7QM2 - chains A and B; structure by X-ray diffraction, 2.69 A resolution.

[Chain A]
Protein: Serine/threonine-protein phosphatase PP1-alpha catalytic subunit
Organism: Homo sapiens
Notes: EC 3.1.3.16; fragment: phosphatase domain (residues 7-300); engineered mutation(s): First residues GHMGS derive from the expression tag
UniProtKB: P62136 (PP1A_HUMAN); residues 7-300 here = UniProt positions 7-300
Sequence (299 residues; row label = number of the first residue in the row):
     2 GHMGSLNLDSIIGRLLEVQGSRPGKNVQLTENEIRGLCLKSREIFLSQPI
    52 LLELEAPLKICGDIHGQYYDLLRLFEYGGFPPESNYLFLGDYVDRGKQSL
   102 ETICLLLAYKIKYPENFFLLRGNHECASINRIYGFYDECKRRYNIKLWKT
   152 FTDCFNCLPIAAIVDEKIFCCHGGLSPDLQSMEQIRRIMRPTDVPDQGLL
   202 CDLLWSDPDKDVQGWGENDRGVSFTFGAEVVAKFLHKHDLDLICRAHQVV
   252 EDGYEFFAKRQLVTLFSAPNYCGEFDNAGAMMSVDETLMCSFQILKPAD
Unresolved in the structure: 2-6, 20-28, 300
Differences from the reference sequence: expression tag (2-6)
Curated features (UniProtKB/Swiss-Prot):
  - active site: H125 (Proton donor)
  - binding site (Mn(2+)): D64, H66, D92, N124, H173, H248
  - modified residue: S22 (Phosphoserine)
  - mutagenesis: P50 (P50R: Promotes SMP complex formation), A57 (A57P: No effect on SMP complex formation), E184 (E184A: Promotes SMP complex formation), R188 (R188A: Abolishes SMP complex formation)
From the paper describing this entry:
  - higher-order assembly contacts with a neighbouring Protein phosphatase 1 regulatory subunit 3C: I13, G14, L17, L73, F81, P82, P83, Y110, Y114

[Chain B]
Protein: Protein phosphatase 1 regulatory subunit 3C
Organism: Homo sapiens
Notes: fragment: residues 70-264); engineered mutation(s): First residues GPLGS derive from the expression tag
UniProtKB: Q9UQK1 (PPR3C_HUMAN); numbering as in UniProt (aligned over 70-264)
Sequence (200 residues; row label = number of the first residue in the row):
    65 GPLGSSQNDWKCSHNQAKKRVVFADSKGLSLTAIHVFSDLPEEPAWDLQF
   115 DLLDLNDISSALKHHEEKNLILDFPQPSTDYLSFRSHFQKNFVCLENCSL
   165 QERTVTGTVKVKNVSFEKKVQIRITFDSWKNYTDVDCVYMKNVYGGTDSD
   215 TFSFAIDLPPVIPTEQKIEFCISYHANGQVFWDNNDGQNYRIVHVQWKPD
Unresolved in the structure: 65-82, 103-110, 129-132, 260-264
Differences from the reference sequence: expression tag (65-69)
From the paper describing this entry:
  - binding site for alpha-D-glucopyranose: N177, F180, E181, K182, D214
  - self-association interface (contacts with another copy of this molecule): D111 to L117, L119
  - post-translational modification sites: K132, K174, K176 (citing earlier work)

[Interface between chain A and chain B]
Contacting residue pairs (76; chain A residue first):
  E18(A) with L112(B)
  L40(A) with P139(B)
  R43(A) with F138(B), hydrogen bond (side chain-backbone); P139(B)
  E44(A) with I135(B); D137(B); V257(B)
  S48(A) with I135(B)
  L53(A) with L126(B), hydrophobic
  E54(A) with L126(B); K127(B), hydrogen bond (backbone-backbone)
  L55(A) with A125(B); L126(B), hydrophobic; K127(B)
  E56(A) with K83(B), salt bridge; A125(B), hydrogen bond (backbone-backbone); K127(B)
  D71(A) with F101(B)
  R74(A) with F101(B)
  Y78(A) with A97(B), hydrogen bond (side chain-backbone); I98(B); H99(B)
  P83(A) with L117(B), hydrophobic; I122(B), hydrophobic
  E116(A) with S124(B), hydrogen bond; A125(B), hydrogen bond (backbone-backbone); H128(B)
  N117(A) with S123(B), hydrogen bond (side chain-backbone)
  F119(A) with L126(B), hydrophobic
  K147(A) with D144(B)
  K150(A) with D144(B), salt bridge; L146(B)
  D154(A) with T143(B)
  D166(A) with K83(B), salt bridge; K127(B)
  K168(A) with K83(B); R84(B)
  I169(A) with V85(B), hydrophobic
  D240(A) with R84(B), salt bridge
  D242(A) with R84(B), salt bridge; V85(B), hydrogen bond (side chain-backbone)
  Y255(A) with L95(B)
  F257(A) with F87(B), hydrophobic
  R261(A) with F87(B); D89(B), salt bridge; L95(B)
  P270(A) with F101(B), hydrophobic
  E287(A) with K83(B), salt bridge
  T288(A) with R84(B)
  L289(A) with K83(B); R84(B); V85(B); V86(B), hydrogen bond (backbone-backbone)
  M290(A) with V86(B); A88(B), hydrophobic; K91(B); L93(B), hydrophobic
  C291(A) with V86(B), hydrogen bond (backbone-backbone); F87(B); A88(B), hydrogen bond (backbone-backbone)
  S292(A) with L95(B)
  F293(A) with L95(B), hydrogen bond (backbone-backbone); T96(B); A97(B), hydrogen bond (backbone-backbone)
  Q294(A) with A97(B)
  I295(A) with T96(B); A97(B), hydrogen bond (backbone-backbone); I98(B), hydrophobic; H99(B), hydrogen bond (backbone-backbone)
  L296(A) with H99(B); F101(B)
  K297(A) with H99(B), hydrogen bond (backbone-backbone); V100(B); F101(B), hydrogen bond (backbone-backbone)
  P298(A) with F101(B)
  A299(A) with F101(B), hydrogen bond (backbone-backbone)
Other interface residues (no listed pair), chain A (49 interface residues in all): G14, L17, L47, Q49, N86, Y114, E167, L243
Other interface residues (no listed pair), chain B (39 interface residues in all): S94, S102, L119, N133, L136, S147
The authors on this interface:
  - specific contacts: E54(A)-K127(B), E56(A)-K127(B), D166(A)-K127(B), E167(A)-K127(B), S124(B)-E116(A)
  - interface residues, chain A: L40(A), R43(A), E44(A), L47(A), S48(A), L53(A), L55(A), F119(A), K147(A), K150(A), D154(A)
  - interface residues, chain B: S124(B), A125(B), L126(B), K127(B), I135(B), D137(B), P139(B), T143(B), D144(B)

[Summary]
49 residues of chain A face 39 of chain B across their interface; the contacts include 18 hydrogen bonds and 7
salt bridges. Polar pairs include E56(A)-K83(B), K150(A)-D144(B) and D166(A)-K83(B). The paper describes
contacts between E54(A) and K127(B), E56(A) and K127(B) and D166(A) and K127(B) among others. The paper
reports a binding site for alpha-D-glucopyranose at N177(B), F180(B) and E181(B) among others; interface
residues L40(A), R43(A) and S124(B) among others.
Here chain A is Serine/threonine-protein phosphatase PP1-alpha catalytic subunit and chain B is Protein
phosphatase 1 regulatory subunit 3C, both from Homo sapiens. Entry 7QM2 (Crystal structure of the
PP1/PTG/beta-cyclodextrin ternary complex) was determined by X-ray diffraction together with 7QF7, 7QFA and
7QFB from the same study.
